PDB entry 1PHD | X-ray diffraction, 1.60 A resolution | chain A

== Chain A ==
Protein: Cytochrome P450-cam
Organism: Pseudomonas putida
Notes: EC 1.14.15.1
Reference sequence: P00183 (CPXA_PSEPU); residues 1-414 here = UniProt positions 1-414
Amino-acid sequence (414 residues; numbered 1 to 414; the number before each row is that of its first residue):
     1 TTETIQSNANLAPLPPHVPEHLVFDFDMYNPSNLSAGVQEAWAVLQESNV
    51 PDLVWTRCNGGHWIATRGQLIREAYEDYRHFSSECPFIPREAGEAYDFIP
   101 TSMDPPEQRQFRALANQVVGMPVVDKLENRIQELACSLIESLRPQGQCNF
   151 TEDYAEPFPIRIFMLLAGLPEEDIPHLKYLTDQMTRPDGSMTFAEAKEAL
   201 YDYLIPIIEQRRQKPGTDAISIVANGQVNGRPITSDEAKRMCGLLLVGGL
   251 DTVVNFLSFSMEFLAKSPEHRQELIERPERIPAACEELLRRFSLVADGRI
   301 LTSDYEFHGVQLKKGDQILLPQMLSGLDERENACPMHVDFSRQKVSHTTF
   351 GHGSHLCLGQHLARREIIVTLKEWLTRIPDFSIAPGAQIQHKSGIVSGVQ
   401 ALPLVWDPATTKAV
Not modelled in the structure: 1-9
Ion coordination: heme Fe: Cys357 (together with 1-phenyl-1H-imidazole)
Small-molecule neighbours:
  - heme (HEM): Tyr75, Pro100, Thr101, Gln108, Arg112, Ala115, Val119, Phe163, Leu244, Leu245, Gly248, Gly249, Thr252, Val253, Phe256, Leu294, Val295, Asp297, Arg299, Gln322, Thr349, Phe350, Gly351, Ser354, His355, Leu356, Cys357, Leu358, Gly359, Leu362, Ala363
  - 1-phenyl-1H-imidazole (PIW): Phe87, Thr185, Leu244, Val247, Gly248, Thr252, Val295, Asp297, Ile395, Val396

== Overview ==
Ligands of chain A: heme and 1-phenyl-1H-imidazole.
Chain A is Cytochrome P450-cam (Pseudomonas putida); the structure, Crystal structures of metyrapone-and
phenylimidazole-inhibited complexes of cytochrome P450-cam, was determined by X-ray diffraction (same
publication as 1PHE, 1PHF and 1PHG).
